Entry 3QPW (X-ray diffraction, 2.25 A resolution); this record covers chain A.

# Chain A
Name: 6-phosphofructo-2-kinase/fructose-2,6-bisphosphatase 3
Organism: Homo sapiens
Notes: EC 2.7.1.105, 3.1.3.46
UniProtKB: Q16875 (F263_HUMAN); residues 0-519 here correspond to UniProt positions 1-520 (UniProt number = residue number + 1)
Sequence (520 residues; row label = number of the first residue in the row; numbering starts at 0):
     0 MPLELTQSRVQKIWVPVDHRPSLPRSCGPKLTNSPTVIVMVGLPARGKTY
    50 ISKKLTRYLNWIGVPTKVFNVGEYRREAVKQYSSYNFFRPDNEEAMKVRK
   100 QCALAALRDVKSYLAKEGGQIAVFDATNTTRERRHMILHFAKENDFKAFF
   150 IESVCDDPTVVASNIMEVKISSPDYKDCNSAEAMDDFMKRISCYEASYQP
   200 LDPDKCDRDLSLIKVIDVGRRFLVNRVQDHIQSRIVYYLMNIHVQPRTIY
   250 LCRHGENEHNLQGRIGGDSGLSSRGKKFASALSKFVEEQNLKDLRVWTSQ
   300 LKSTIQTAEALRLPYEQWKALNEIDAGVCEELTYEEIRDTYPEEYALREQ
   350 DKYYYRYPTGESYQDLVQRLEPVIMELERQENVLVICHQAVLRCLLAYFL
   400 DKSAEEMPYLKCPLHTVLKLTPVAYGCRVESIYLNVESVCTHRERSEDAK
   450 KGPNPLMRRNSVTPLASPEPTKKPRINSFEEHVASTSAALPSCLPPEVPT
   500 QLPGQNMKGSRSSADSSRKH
Disordered / not traced: 0-2, 26-31, 440-519
Ligand contacts:
  - ADP (adenosine-5'-diphosphate): Leu-42, Pro-43, Ala-44, Arg-45, Gly-46, Lys-47, Thr-48, Tyr-49, Ile-50, Asp-124, Ser-152, Cys-154, Val-159, Asn-163, Glu-166, Val-167, Lys-168, Val-214, Val-217, Val-243, Tyr-424
  - tetrafluoroaluminate (ALF): Arg-252, His-253, Asn-256, Asn-259, Glu-322, His-387, Gln-388, Leu-413
  - phosphoenolpyruvate (PEP): Val-70, Gly-71, Arg-74, Phe-87, Arg-98, Ala-125, Thr-126, Arg-189, Tyr-193
Swiss-Prot annotation at these positions:
  - active site: Asp-124, Cys-154, His-253 (Tele-phosphohistidine intermediate), Glu-322 (Proton donor/acceptor)
  - binding site (ATP): Gly-41 to Tyr-49, Asn-163 to Lys-168, Tyr-344 to Arg-347, Gln-388 to Arg-392, Tyr-424
  - binding site (beta-D-fructose 6-phosphate): Arg-74, Arg-98, Thr-126, Arg-132, Lys-168, Arg-189, Tyr-193
  - binding site (beta-D-fructose 2,6-bisphosphate): Arg-252, Asn-259, Gly-265, Tyr-333, Arg-347, Lys-351, Tyr-362, Gln-388, Arg-392
  - site (Transition state stabilizer): Arg-252, Asn-259, His-387
  - modified residue: Ser-460 (Phosphoserine), Thr-462 (Phosphothreonine), Ser-466 (Phosphoserine), Thr-470 (Phosphothreonine)
Reported in the primary citation:
  - catalytic residues: Arg-252, His-253, Asn-259, Glu-322, His-387
  - tetrafluoroaluminate coordination: His-253
  - binding site for tetrafluoroaluminate: Arg-252, Asn-256, Asn-259, Glu-322, His-387
  - conformationally variable residues (order/disorder transition): Thr-440 to Glu-446

# Overview
Ligands of chain A: tetrafluoroaluminate, ADP and phosphoenolpyruvate. From UniProt: 4 active-site residues,
25 ATP-binding residues, 7 beta-D-fructose 6-phosphate-binding residues and 9 beta-D-fructose
2,6-bisphosphate-binding residues. The paper reports catalytic residues Arg-252, His-253 and Asn-259 among
others; a binding site for tetrafluoroaluminate at Arg-252, Asn-256 and Asn-259 among others.
Chain A is 6-phosphofructo-2-kinase/fructose-2,6-bisphosphatase 3 (Homo sapiens); the structure, PFKFB3 in
complex with Aluminum Tetrafluoride, was determined by X-ray diffraction together with 3QPU and 3QPV from the
same study.
